PDB entry 3PD3 | X-ray diffraction, 1.86 A resolution | chains A and B

Chain A (and B):
Molecule: Threonyl-tRNA synthetase
From: Pyrococcus abyssi
Notes: EC 6.1.1.3; chain B of this document is another copy of the same molecule, construct and numbering; everything in this record applies to it too
UniProt: Q9UZ14 (SYT_PYRAB); numbering as in UniProt (aligned over 1-147)
Amino-acid sequence (147 residues; row label = number of the first residue in the row):
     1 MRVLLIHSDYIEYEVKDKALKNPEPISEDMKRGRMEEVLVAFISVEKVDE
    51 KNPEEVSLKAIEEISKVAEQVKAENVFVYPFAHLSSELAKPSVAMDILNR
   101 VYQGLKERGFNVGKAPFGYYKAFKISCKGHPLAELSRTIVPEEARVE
Not modelled in the structure: 146-147 (chain B: 144-147)
Small-molecule neighbours: 3'-deoxy-3'-(L-threonylamino)adenosine (A3T): A19, L20, I43, S44, V45, Y79, P80, F81, A82, H83, L88, A89, P91, A94, L98, P116, F117, G118, Y119, Y120, K121
What the authors report for this chain:
  - binding site for 3'-deoxy-3'-(L-threonylamino)adenosine: V45, P80, A82, A94, F117, Y120, K121
  - conformationally variable residues (side-chain flip): Y120, K121
  - specificity-determining residues: K121

How chain A and chain B interact:
Contacting residue pairs (49):
  R2(A) with R2(B); L84(B), hydrogen bond (side chain-backbone)
  L4(A) with F81(B), hydrophobic
  I6(A) with F81(B), hydrophobic
  K16(A) with K128(B); G129(B); H130(B)
  F81(A) with L4(B), hydrophobic; I6(B), hydrophobic; E134(B)
  H83(A) with E134(B), hydrogen bond (side chain-backbone); L135(B); S136(B), hydrogen bond (backbone-side chain)
  L84(A) with R2(B); S136(B)
  S85(A) with S136(B)
  Y120(A) with G129(B); P131(B), hydrophobic
  K121(A) with G129(B); E134(B)
  A122(A) with C127(B); K128(B); G129(B)
  F123(A) with S126(B); C127(B), hydrogen bond (backbone-backbone); E134(B)
  K124(A) with I125(B); S126(B)
  I125(A) with K124(B); I125(B), hydrogen bond (backbone-backbone)
  S126(A) with F123(B); K124(B)
  C127(A) with A122(B); F123(B), hydrogen bond (backbone-backbone)
  K128(A) with K16(B); A122(B)
  G129(A) with K16(B); Y120(B); K121(B); A122(B)
  P131(A) with Y120(B), hydrophobic
  E134(A) with F81(B); H83(B), hydrogen bond (backbone-side chain); K121(B); F123(B)
  L135(A) with H83(B)
  S136(A) with H83(B), hydrogen bond (side chain-backbone); L84(B); S85(B)
Also at the interface, not in a pair above, chain A (24 interface residues in all): Y10, H130
Also at the interface, not in a pair above, chain B (25 interface residues in all): Y10, S86

In short:
The interface between chain A and chain B involves 24 residues on one side and 25 on the other; the contacts
include 8 hydrogen bonds. Polar pairs include R2(A)-L84(B), H83(A)-E134(B) and H83(A)-S136(B). Ligands of
chain A: 3'-deoxy-3'-(L-threonylamino)adenosine. From the paper: a binding site for
3'-deoxy-3'-(L-threonylamino)adenosine at V45(A), P80(A) and A82(A) among others; the specificity determinant
K121(A).
Chain A and chain B are both Threonyl-tRNA synthetase (Pyrococcus abyssi); the structure, Crystal structure of
the editing domain of threonyl-tRNA synthetase from Pyrococcus abyssi in complex with
threonyl-3'-aminoadenosine, was determined by X-ray diffraction, deposited together with 3PD2, 3PD4 and 3PD5.
